2ZGY - chains A and B; structure by X-ray diffraction, 1.90 A resolution.

[Chain A (and B)]
Name: Plasmid segregation protein parM
From: Escherichia coli
Notes: chain B of this document is another copy of the same molecule, construct and numbering; everything in this record applies to it too
UniProt: P11904 (PARM_ECOLX); residue numbers follow UniProt; this construct covers 1-320
Chain sequence (320 residues; each row starts with the number of its first residue):
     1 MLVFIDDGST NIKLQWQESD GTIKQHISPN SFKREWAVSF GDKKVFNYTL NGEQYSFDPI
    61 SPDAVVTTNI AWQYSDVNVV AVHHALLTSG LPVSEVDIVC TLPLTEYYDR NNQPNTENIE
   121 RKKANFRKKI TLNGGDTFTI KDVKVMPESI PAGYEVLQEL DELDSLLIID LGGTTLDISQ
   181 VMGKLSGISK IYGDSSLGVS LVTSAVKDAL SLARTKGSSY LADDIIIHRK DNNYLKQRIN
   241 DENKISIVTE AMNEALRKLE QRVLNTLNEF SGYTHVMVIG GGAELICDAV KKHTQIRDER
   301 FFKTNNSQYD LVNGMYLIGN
Bound ions: Mg2+: D7, Q73, T101
Residues lining bound ligands: GDP (guanosine-5'-diphosphate): G8, S9, T10, N11, K13, L171, G172, G173, T174, V199, D223, I226, I227, G280, G281, G282, E284, L285, Q308

[How chain A and chain B interact]
Contacting residue pairs - 31 pairs, chain A then chain B:
  Q17(A) - D298(B)
  D20(A) - K292(B)
  G21(A) - K291(B)
  G21(A) - D298(B)
  T22(A) - D288(B)
  P29(A) - N233(B)
  F57(A) - N233(B)
  G217(A) - Q237(B)
  Y220(A) - N233(B)
  Y220(A) - Y234(B)  hydrophobic
  Y220(A) - Q237(B)
  D224(A) - D224(B)
  D224(A) - Y234(B)  hydrogen bond
  N233(A) - P29(B)
  N233(A) - F57(B)
  N233(A) - Y220(B)
  Y234(A) - Y220(B)  hydrophobic
  Y234(A) - D224(B)  hydrogen bond
  Y234(A) - R238(B)
  Q237(A) - G217(B)
  Q237(A) - Y220(B)
  R238(A) - R238(B)
  D288(A) - T22(B)
  D288(A) - K24(B)  salt bridge
  K291(A) - G21(B)  hydrogen bond (side chain-backbone)
  K291(A) - I23(B)
  K292(A) - D20(B)
  D298(A) - G21(B)
  N305(A) - N305(B)
  N305(A) - N306(B)
  N306(A) - N305(B)
Other interface residues (no listed pair), chain A (26 interface residues in all): I23, K24, K43, P59, H228, D231, K236
Other interface residues (no listed pair), chain B (26 interface residues in all): Q17, I27, K43, P59, H228, K236

[Summary]
Chain A and chain B each contribute 26 residues to their interface; the contacts include 3 hydrogen bonds and
1 salt bridge. Among the polar pairs are D288(A)-K24(B), D224(A)-Y234(B) and K291(A)-G21(B). Ligands of chain
A: GDP. D7(A), Q73(A) and T101(A) form the Mg2+ site.
Chain A and chain B are both Plasmid segregation protein parM (Escherichia coli); the structure, PARM with
GDP, was determined by X-ray diffraction (same publication as 2ZHC).
